PDB entry 1JIJ | X-ray diffraction, 3.20 A resolution | chain A

Chain A:
Name: tyrosyl-tRNA synthetase
Organism: Staphylococcus aureus
Notes: EC 6.1.1.1
Amino-acid sequence (420 residues; row label = number of the first residue in the row):
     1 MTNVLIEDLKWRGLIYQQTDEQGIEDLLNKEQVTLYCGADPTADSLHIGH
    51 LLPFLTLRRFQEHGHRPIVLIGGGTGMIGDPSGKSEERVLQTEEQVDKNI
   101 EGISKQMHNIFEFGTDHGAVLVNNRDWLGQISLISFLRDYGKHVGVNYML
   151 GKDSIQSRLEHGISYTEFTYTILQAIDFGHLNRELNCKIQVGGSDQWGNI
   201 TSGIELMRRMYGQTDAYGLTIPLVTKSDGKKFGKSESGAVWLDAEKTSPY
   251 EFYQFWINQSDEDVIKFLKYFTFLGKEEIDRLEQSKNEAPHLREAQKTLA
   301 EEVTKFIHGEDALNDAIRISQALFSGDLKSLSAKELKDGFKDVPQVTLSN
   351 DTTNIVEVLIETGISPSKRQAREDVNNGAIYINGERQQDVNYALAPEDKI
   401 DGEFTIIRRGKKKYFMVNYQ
Not modelled in the structure: 1, 321-420
Ligand contacts: sb-239629 (629; [2-amino-3-(4-hydroxy-phenyl)-propionylamino]-(1,3,4,5-tetrahydroxy-4-hydroxymethyl-piperidin-2-yl)- acetic acid): Y36, C37, G38, A39, D40, T42, H47, G49, H50, P53, F54, L70, T75, D80, N124, Y170, Q174, D177, Q190, G192, G193, D195, Q196, N199

In short:
Chain A binds sb-239629.
Chain A is tyrosyl-tRNA synthetase (Staphylococcus aureus); the structure, Crystal structure of S. aureus
TyrRS in complex with SB-239629, was determined by X-ray diffraction together with 1JII, 1JIK and 1JIL from
the same study.
